4Y28 - chains 2 and 3 of the 16 polymer chains in the assembly; structure by X-ray diffraction, 2.80 A resolution.

[Chain 2]
Name: Type II chlorophyll a/b binding protein from photosystem I
Organism: Pisum sativum
UniProtKB: Q41038 (Q41038_PEA); numbering as in UniProt (aligned over 1-269)
Amino-acid sequence (269 residues; each row starts with the number of its first residue):
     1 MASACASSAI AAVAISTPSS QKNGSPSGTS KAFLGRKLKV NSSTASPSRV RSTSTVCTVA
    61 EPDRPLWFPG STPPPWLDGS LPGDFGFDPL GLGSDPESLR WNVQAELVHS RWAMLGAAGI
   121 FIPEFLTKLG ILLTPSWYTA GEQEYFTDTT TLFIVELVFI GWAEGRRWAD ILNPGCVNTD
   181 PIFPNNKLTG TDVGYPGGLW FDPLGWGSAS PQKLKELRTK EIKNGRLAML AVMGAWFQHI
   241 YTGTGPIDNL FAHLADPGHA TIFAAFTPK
Disordered / not traced: 1-58, 266-269
Construct notes: engineered mutation Leu-133 (Asn in Q41038)
Metal / ion sites: chlorophyll a Mg (5 sites), coordinated by Trp-67, Glu-106, Glu-164, Asp-180, Glu-221
Small-molecule neighbours:
  - chlorophyll b (CHL), molecule 1: Val-108, Arg-111, Trp-112, Trp-162, Ala-163, Arg-166, Arg-167, Asp-170, Cys-176, Val-177, Gly-194, Pro-196, Trp-200, Phe-201
  - chlorophyll b (CHL), molecule 2: Trp-112, Ala-140, Gly-141, Tyr-145, Phe-146, Leu-152, Val-155, Glu-156, Phe-159, Ile-160
  - chlorophyll b (CHL), molecule 3: Tyr-138, Thr-139, Ala-140, Gly-141, Glu-142, Thr-149, Phe-153, Glu-156, Trp-236
  - chlorophyll a (CLA), molecule 1: Pro-65, Leu-66, Trp-67, Phe-68, Pro-69, Phe-85, Phe-87
  - chlorophyll a (CLA), molecule 2: Leu-77, Leu-81, Pro-82, Gly-83, Asp-84, Phe-85, Gly-86, Phe-87, Asp-88, Leu-92, Gly-93, Leu-99, Asn-102, Val-103, Ala-105, Glu-106, His-109, Arg-226, Met-229, Leu-230, Met-233, Phe-237
  - chlorophyll a (CLA), molecule 3: Trp-101, Asn-102, Ala-105, His-109, Met-233
  - chlorophyll a (CLA), molecule 4: Trp-101, Gln-104, Ala-105, Val-108, His-109, Trp-112, Glu-156, Leu-157, Ile-160, Gly-161, Glu-164, Arg-167, Trp-168
  - chlorophyll a (CLA), molecule 5: Arg-111, Met-114, Leu-115, Tyr-195, Pro-196, Gly-197, Phe-201, Asp-202, Trp-206, Gly-207, Leu-217, Arg-218, Lys-220, Glu-221, Asn-224
  - chlorophyll a (CLA), molecule 6: Leu-115, Gly-116, Ala-118, Ile-122, Leu-132, Leu-133, Pro-135, Tyr-145
  - chlorophyll a (CLA), molecule 7: Ile-154, Val-155, Phe-159
  - chlorophyll a (CLA), molecule 8: Leu-157, Val-158, Gly-161, Trp-162, Gly-165, Arg-166, Pro-181
  - chlorophyll a (CLA), molecule 9: Trp-162, Arg-166, Thr-179, Asp-180, Pro-181, Ile-182, Phe-183, Asn-186, Lys-187, Leu-188, Leu-199, Trp-200
  - chlorophyll a (CLA), molecule 10: Glu-216, Thr-219, Lys-220, Lys-223, Asn-224, Leu-227
  - chlorophyll a (CLA), molecule 11: Leu-217, Lys-220, Asn-224, Leu-227
  - chlorophyll a (CLA), molecule 12: Leu-227, Leu-230, Ala-231, Met-233, Gly-234, Phe-237, Gln-238, Tyr-241, Thr-242, Asn-249, Leu-250, His-253, Ala-260, Thr-261, Ile-262
  - chlorophyll a (CLA), molecule 13: His-253, Leu-254, Pro-257, Thr-261, Phe-263
  - lutein (LUT; (3r,3'r,6s)-4,5-didehydro-5,6-dihydro-beta,beta-carotene-3,3'-diol), molecule 1: Phe-87, Asp-88, Pro-89, Leu-90, Gly-91, Leu-92, His-109, Trp-112, Ala-113, Leu-115, Gly-116, Gly-119, Trp-137, Ala-140, Met-229, Val-232, Met-233
  - lutein (LUT), molecule 2: Met-114, Ala-117, Ile-120, Phe-201, Asp-202, Pro-203, Leu-204, Gly-205, Asn-224, Leu-227, Ala-228, Ala-231, Gln-238, Pro-246, Asn-249, Leu-250

[Chain 3]
Name: Chlorophyll a-b binding protein 3, chloroplastic
Organism: Pisum sativum
UniProtKB: Q32904 (CB23_PEA); numbering as in UniProt (aligned over 1-275)
Amino-acid sequence (275 residues; each row starts with the number of its first residue):
     1 MATQALVSSS SLTFAAEAVR QSFRARSLPS SVGCSRKGLV RAAATPPVKQ GGVDRPLWFA
    61 SKQSLSYLDG SLPGDYGFDP LGLSDPEGTG GFIEPRWLAY GEVINGRFAM LGAVGAIAPE
   121 YLGKVGLIPQ ETALAWFQTG VIPPAGTYNY WADNYTLFVL EMALMGFAEH RRFQDWAKPG
   181 SMGKQYFLGL EKGFGGSGNP AYPGGPFFNP LGFGKDEKSL KELKLKEVKN GRLAMLAILG
   241 YFIQGLVTGV GPYQNLLDHV ADPVNNNVLT SLKFH
Disordered / not traced: 1-57, 273-275
Metal / ion sites: chlorophyll a Mg (5 sites), coordinated by Glu-102, Glu-131, Glu-169, Glu-227, Gln-244
Small-molecule neighbours:
  - beta-carotene (BCR): Leu-164, Met-165, Phe-167, Tyr-186
  - chlorophyll b (CHL): Tyr-100, Ile-104, Arg-107, Phe-108, Ala-168, Arg-171, Arg-172, Asp-175, Met-182, Leu-190, Phe-194, Gly-195, Pro-200, Ala-201, Pro-203, Phe-208
  - chlorophyll a (CLA), molecule 1: Leu-72, Pro-73, Gly-74, Asp-75, Tyr-76, Gly-77, Phe-78, Asp-79, Leu-83, Ser-84, Leu-98, Ala-99, Gly-101, Glu-102, Asn-105, Arg-232, Met-235, Leu-236
  - chlorophyll a (CLA), molecule 2: Gly-90, Gly-91, Phe-92, Ile-93
  - chlorophyll a (CLA), molecule 3: Phe-92, Trp-97, Leu-98, Asn-105, Phe-242
  - chlorophyll a (CLA), molecule 4: Phe-92, Trp-97, Tyr-100, Gly-101, Ile-104, Asn-105, Phe-108, Met-162, Met-165, Gly-166, Glu-169, His-170, Arg-172, Phe-173
  - chlorophyll a (CLA), molecule 5: Arg-107, Met-110, Leu-111, Tyr-202, Pro-203, Gly-204, Gly-205, Phe-208, Asn-209, Phe-213, Leu-220, Leu-223, Lys-224, Lys-226, Glu-227, Asn-230
  - chlorophyll a (CLA), molecule 6: Leu-111, Gly-112, Val-114, Gly-115, Ala-118, Pro-119, Ile-128, Glu-131, Thr-139, Tyr-148, Tyr-150
  - chlorophyll a (CLA), molecule 7: Val-114, Phe-213, Leu-223, Lys-226, Asn-230, Leu-233
  - chlorophyll a (CLA), molecule 8: Leu-122, Leu-127, Ile-128, Pro-129, Glu-131, Tyr-148, Tyr-150
  - chlorophyll a (CLA), molecule 9: Thr-139, Gly-140, Tyr-150, Trp-151, Asn-154, Leu-157, Leu-160, Glu-161, Leu-164, Met-165
  - chlorophyll a (CLA), molecule 10: Gly-140, Val-141, Ile-142, Asn-154, Tyr-155, Phe-158, Glu-161
  - chlorophyll a (CLA), molecule 11: Thr-156, Val-159, Leu-160, Ala-163, Leu-164
  - chlorophyll a (CLA), molecule 12: Ala-163, Gly-166, Phe-167, His-170, Arg-171, Tyr-186
  - chlorophyll a (CLA), molecule 13: Leu-225, Lys-226, Lys-229, Asn-230, Leu-233
  - chlorophyll a (CLA), molecule 14: Leu-236, Ala-237, Leu-239, Gly-240, Ile-243, Gln-244, Thr-248, Asn-255, Leu-256, His-259, Asn-266, Asn-267, Val-268, Thr-270, Ser-271
  - chlorophyll a (CLA), molecule 15: His-259, Pro-263, Asn-267, Leu-269
  - lutein (LUT; (3r,3'r,6s)-4,5-didehydro-5,6-dihydro-beta,beta-carotene-3,3'-diol), molecule 1: Phe-78, Asp-79, Pro-80, Leu-81, Gly-82, Leu-83, Asn-105, Phe-108, Ala-109, Gly-112, Gly-115, Ala-116, Trp-136, Phe-137, Thr-139, Met-235, Ile-238, Leu-239
  - lutein (LUT), molecule 2: Met-110, Leu-111, Ala-113, Val-114, Phe-208, Asn-209, Pro-210, Leu-211, Asn-230, Leu-233, Ala-234, Ala-237, Tyr-241, Gln-244, Pro-252, Leu-256
UniProt features mapped onto this chain:
  - binding site (chlorophyll b): Trp-58, Arg-107, Ile-142, Glu-169, Arg-172
  - binding site (chlorophyll a): Phe-78, Ser-84, Glu-102, Lys-226, Glu-227, Asn-230, Arg-232, Gln-244, His-259
From the paper describing this entry:
  - binding site for chlorophyll a: His-170

[Interface between chain 2 and chain 3]
Pairs across the interface (21):
  Pro-65(2) with Tyr-186(3), hydrophobic
  Leu-66(2) with Tyr-186(3), hydrogen bond (backbone-side chain)
  Phe-68(2) with Gln-174(3); Tyr-186(3)
  Pro-69(2) with Met-182(3), hydrophobic; Tyr-186(3), hydrogen bond (backbone-side chain)
  Gly-70(2) with Gln-174(3); Lys-178(3), hydrogen bond (backbone-side chain); Met-182(3)
  Ser-71(2) with Gln-174(3); Lys-178(3), hydrogen bond (backbone-side chain)
  Thr-72(2) with Lys-178(3), hydrogen bond
  Gly-258(2) with Ala-152(3); Asp-153(3), hydrogen bond (backbone-backbone)
  His-259(2) with Tyr-150(3); Trp-151(3), hydrogen bond (side chain-backbone)
  Thr-261(2) with Thr-156(3), hydrogen bond
  Phe-263(2) with Asp-153(3); Tyr-155(3), hydrophobic; Thr-156(3); Val-159(3), hydrophobic
Interface residues without a listed pair, chain 2 (12 interface residues in all): Arg-64
Interface residues without a listed pair, chain 3 (12 interface residues in all): Ser-181

[Summary]
The chain 2/chain 3 interface involves 12 residues from each chain; the contacts include 8 hydrogen bonds.
Among the polar pairs are Leu-66(2)/Tyr-186(3), Pro-69(2)/Tyr-186(3) and Gly-70(2)/Lys-178(3). 2 chlorophyll a
molecules are bound between chain 2 and chain 3. From the paper: a binding site for chlorophyll a at
His-170(3).
Chain 2 is Type II chlorophyll a/b binding protein from photosystem I and chain 3 is Chlorophyll a-b binding
protein 3, chloroplastic, both from Pisum sativum; the structure, The structure of plant photosystem I
super-complex at 2.8 angstrom resolution, was determined by X-ray diffraction.
